Entry 7TLF (X-ray diffraction, 2.80 A resolution); this record covers chains A and B of the 4 polymer chains in the assembly.

== Chain A ==
Molecule: Phycoerythrin alpha-subunit 1
Organism: Proteomonas sulcata
Reference sequence: A0A067YS87 (A0A067YS87_9CRYP); residues 1-76 here correspond to UniProt positions 50-125 (UniProt number = residue number + 49)
Sequence (76 residues; numbered 1 to 76; the number before each row is that of its first residue):
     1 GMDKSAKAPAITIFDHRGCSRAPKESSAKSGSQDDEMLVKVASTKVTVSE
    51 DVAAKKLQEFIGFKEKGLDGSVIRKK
Unresolved in the structure: 73-76
Glycans and other covalent adducts: 15,16-dihydrobiliverdin (DBV) linked to Cys19
Small-molecule neighbours:
  - 15,16-dihydrobiliverdin (DBV): Phe14, His16, Ser20, Arg21, Pro23, Lys24, Glu25, Ser26, Asp35, Glu36, Met37, Leu38, Lys40
  - phycoerythrobilin (PEB), molecule 1: Met2, Asp3, Lys4, Ser5, Ala6, Lys7
  - phycoerythrobilin (PEB), molecule 2: Ile13, Phe14, Asp15, Arg17, Gln33, Met37, Leu38, Val39
  - phycoerythrobilin (PEB), molecule 3: Phe63, Lys64, Glu65, Lys66, Asp69, Gly70, Ser71, Val72
  - phycoerythrobilin (PEB), molecule 4: Gly67, Leu68, Asp69

== Chain B ==
Molecule: Phycoerythrin beta-subunit
Organism: Proteomonas sulcata
Sequence (177 residues; each row starts with the number of its first residue):
     1 MLDAFSRVVTNADSKAAYVGGADLQALKKFISEGNKRLDAVNSIVSNASC
    51 IVSDAVSGMICENPSLISPSGNCYTNRRMAACLRDAEIILRYVSYALLSG
   101 DSSVLEDRCLNGLKETYSSLGVPANGNARAVSIMKACSVAFVNNTASQKK
   151 LSTPQGDCSGLASEVAGYFDKVTSAIS
Unresolved in the structure: 1-4, 10-13, 146-151, 177
Glycans and other covalent adducts: phycoerythrobilin (PEB) linked to Cys50, Cys61, Cys82, Cys158
Small-molecule neighbours:
  - 15,16-dihydrobiliverdin (DBV), molecule 1: Tyr18, Gly20, Gly21
  - 15,16-dihydrobiliverdin (DBV), molecule 2: Pro64, Ser65, Ile67, Ser68, Pro69, Tyr74
  - phycoerythrobilin (PEB), molecule 1: Leu24, Lys28, Asn35, Lys36, Leu38, Asp39, Ala40, Val142, Asn143, Asn144, Thr153, Pro154, Gln155, Gly156, Asp157
  - phycoerythrobilin (PEB), molecule 2: Asn47, Asp54, Ser57, Gly58, Glu62, Arg129, Ser132, Ile133, Ala136, Cys137, Ala140, Phe141
  - phycoerythrobilin (PEB), molecule 3: Met59, Leu66, Asn72, Cys73, Arg77, Arg78, Ala81, Arg84, Asp85, Ala86, Ile88, Tyr92, Arg108, Leu113, Thr116, Tyr117, Leu120, Val122, Pro123, Gly126, Asn127

== Interface between chain A and chain B ==
Contacting residue pairs (84; chain A residue first):
  Gly1(A) - Asp107(B)  hydrogen bond (backbone-backbone)
  Gly1(A) - Arg108(B)
  Gly1(A) - Asn111(B)
  Met2(A) - Asp107(B)
  Met2(A) - Arg108(B)
  Met2(A) - Cys109(B)
  Met2(A) - Asn111(B)  hydrogen bond (backbone-backbone)
  Met2(A) - Gly112(B)
  Met2(A) - Leu113(B)  hydrophobic
  Met2(A) - Thr116(B)
  Asp3(A) - Arg108(B)  salt bridge
  Ala6(A) - Ile88(B)
  Lys7(A) - Tyr92(B)  hydrogen bond (backbone-side chain)
  Ala8(A) - Ile88(B)  hydrophobic
  Ala8(A) - Arg91(B)
  Ala8(A) - Tyr92(B)  hydrophobic
  Pro9(A) - Arg91(B)
  Pro9(A) - Tyr92(B)
  Pro9(A) - Tyr95(B)  hydrophobic
  Ala10(A) - Arg91(B)
  Ile11(A) - Val41(B)  hydrophobic
  Ile11(A) - Val45(B)
  Ile11(A) - Ser94(B)
  Ile11(A) - Tyr95(B)  hydrophobic
  Ile11(A) - Leu98(B)  hydrophobic
  Ile13(A) - Leu38(B)
  Ile13(A) - Asn42(B)
  Glu25(A) - Tyr18(B)
  Ser26(A) - Gly20(B)  hydrogen bond (side chain-backbone)
  Ala28(A) - Gly21(B)
  Ala28(A) - Ala22(B)  hydrogen bond (backbone-backbone)
  Ala28(A) - Asp23(B)
  Lys29(A) - Ala22(B)
  Ser30(A) - Gly21(B)
  Ser30(A) - Ala22(B)
  Ser30(A) - Gln25(B)
  Ser32(A) - Gln25(B)
  Asp34(A) - Gly21(B)  hydrogen bond (backbone-backbone)
  Asp34(A) - Leu24(B)
  Asp34(A) - Gln25(B)  hydrogen bond
  Asp34(A) - Lys28(B)  salt bridge
  Asp35(A) - Gly21(B)
  Met37(A) - Gly20(B)
  Met37(A) - Gly21(B)
  Met37(A) - Leu24(B)
  Met37(A) - Lys28(B)
  Leu38(A) - Val19(B)
  Val39(A) - Phe5(B)  hydrophobic
  Val39(A) - Ala17(B)
  Val39(A) - Tyr18(B)
  Val39(A) - Val19(B)  hydrogen bond (backbone-backbone)
  Val39(A) - Leu38(B)  hydrophobic
  Lys40(A) - Ala17(B)
  Lys40(A) - Tyr18(B)
  Val41(A) - Phe5(B)  hydrophobic
  Val41(A) - Val8(B)
  Val41(A) - Ala16(B)
  Val41(A) - Ala17(B)  hydrogen bond (backbone-backbone)
  Val41(A) - Leu98(B)  hydrophobic
  Ala42(A) - Val8(B)
  Ser43(A) - Val8(B)
  Val46(A) - Arg84(B)
  Val46(A) - Glu87(B)
  Val46(A) - Ile88(B)  hydrophobic
  Val48(A) - Ala80(B)
  Val48(A) - Leu83(B)  hydrophobic
  Val48(A) - Arg84(B)
  Glu50(A) - Asn76(B)
  Glu50(A) - Arg77(B)  hydrogen bond (side chain-backbone)
  Ala53(A) - Asn76(B)
  Ala53(A) - Met79(B)  hydrophobic
  Ala53(A) - Ala80(B)
  Ala54(A) - Asn76(B)
  Lys56(A) - Ser53(B)  hydrogen bond
  Leu57(A) - Ile67(B)  hydrophobic
  Phe60(A) - Ser53(B)
  Phe60(A) - Ser57(B)
  Phe60(A) - Ile60(B)  hydrophobic
  Phe60(A) - Met79(B)  hydrophobic
  Ile61(A) - Ile67(B)  hydrophobic
  Phe63(A) - Ile60(B)  hydrophobic
  Phe63(A) - Cys61(B)
  Phe63(A) - Pro64(B)  hydrophobic
  Phe63(A) - Ile67(B)  hydrophobic
Also at the interface, not in a pair above, chain A (39 interface residues in all): Thr47, Ser49, Gly67, Ser71
Also at the interface, not in a pair above, chain B (47 interface residues in all): Ser14, Asp54, Val56, Arg129

== Overview ==
The interface between chain A and chain B involves 39 residues on one side and 47 on the other, with 11
hydrogen bonds and 2 salt bridges. Among the polar pairs are Asp3(A)-Arg108(B), Asp34(A)-Lys28(B) and
Lys7(A)-Tyr92(B). Ligands of chain A: 4 copies of phycoerythrobilin.
Here chain A is Phycoerythrin alpha-subunit 1 and chain B is Phycoerythrin beta-subunit, both from Proteomonas
sulcata. Entry 7TLF (Structure of the photoacclimated Light Harvesting Complex PE545 from Proteomonas sulcata)
was determined by X-ray diffraction (same publication as 7TJA, 7S96 and 7S97).
